Entry 6OCZ (X-ray diffraction, 2.65 A resolution); this record covers chains A and G of the 28 polymer chains in the assembly.

== Chain A (and G) ==
Molecule: Proteasome subunit alpha
Source organism: Mycobacterium tuberculosis (strain ATCC 25618 / H37Rv)
Notes: EC 3.4.25.1; chain G of this document is another copy of the same molecule, construct and numbering; everything in this record applies to it too
UniProtKB: P9WHU1 (PSA_MYCTU); residue numbers follow UniProt; this construct covers 10-248
Amino-acid sequence (240 residues; each row starts with the number of its first residue):
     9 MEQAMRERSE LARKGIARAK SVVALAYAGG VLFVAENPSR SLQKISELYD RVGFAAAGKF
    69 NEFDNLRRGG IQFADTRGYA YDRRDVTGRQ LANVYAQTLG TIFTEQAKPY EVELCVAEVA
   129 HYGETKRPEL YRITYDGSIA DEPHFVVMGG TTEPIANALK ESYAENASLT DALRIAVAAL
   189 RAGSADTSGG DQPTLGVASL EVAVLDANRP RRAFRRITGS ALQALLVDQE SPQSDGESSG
Disordered / not traced: 193-201, 236-248 (chain G: 193-203, 236-248)
Sequence notes: initiating methionine (9)
UniProt features mapped onto this chain:
  - modified residue (Phosphothreonine): Thr84, Thr178, Thr202
Small-molecule neighbours: dimethylformamide (DMF): Asn73, Leu74, Gly77, Gly78, Val102, Thr106

== How chain A and chain G interact ==
Pairs across the interface (31):
  Glu15(A) with Met9(G); Glu10(G)
  Arg16(A) with Met9(G)
  Glu18(A) with Glu10(G)
  Leu19(A) with Met9(G), hydrophobic; Glu10(G); Met13(G), hydrophobic
  Lys22(A) with Glu10(G), salt bridge; Arg14(G)
  Ser47(A) with Asp149(G), hydrogen bond
  Arg48(A) with Arg135(G); Pro136(G), hydrogen bond (side chain-backbone); Glu137(G); Asp149(G)
  Ser49(A) with Arg97(G), hydrogen bond (backbone-side chain); Glu137(G); Tyr139(G), hydrogen bond; Asp149(G), hydrogen bond
  Leu50(A) with Tyr139(G), hydrophobic; Ile147(G), hydrophobic
  Lys67(A) with Asp144(G), salt bridge
  Phe68(A) with Ile147(G), hydrophobic
  Asn69(A) with Ala104(G); Gly108(G)
  Asp72(A) with Asn101(G), hydrogen bond
  Asn73(A) with Gln105(G), hydrogen bond
  Arg76(A) with Asn101(G)
  Ala115(A) with Met9(G); Thr112(G); Glu113(G)
  Lys116(A) with Thr112(G)
Interface residues without a listed pair, chain A (20 interface residues in all): Gln51, Gln114, Pro117
Interface residues without a listed pair, chain G (20 interface residues in all): Gly145, Ala148

== In short ==
The chain A/chain G interface involves 20 residues from each chain, with 7 hydrogen bonds and 2 salt bridges.
Among the polar pairs are Lys22(A)-Glu10(G), Lys67(A)-Asp144(G) and Ser47(A)-Asp149(G). Bound to chain A:
dimethylformamide.
Both chains are Proteasome subunit alpha (Mycobacterium tuberculosis (strain ATCC 25618 / H37Rv)). Entry 6OCZ
(Crystal Structure of Mycobacterium tuberculosis Proteasome in Complex with Phenylimidazole-based Inhibitor
A86) was determined by X-ray diffraction, deposited together with 6OCW and 6ODE.
